Entry 6OUL (electron microscopy, 3.40 A resolution); this record covers chains J and P of the 9 polymer chains in the assembly.

# Chain J
Name: DNA-directed RNA polymerase subunit beta'
Source organism: Escherichia coli
Notes: EC 2.7.7.6
UniProt: U9YPW3 (U9YPW3_ECOLX); numbering as in UniProt (aligned over 2-1407)
Sequence (1430 residues; row label = number of the first residue in the row):
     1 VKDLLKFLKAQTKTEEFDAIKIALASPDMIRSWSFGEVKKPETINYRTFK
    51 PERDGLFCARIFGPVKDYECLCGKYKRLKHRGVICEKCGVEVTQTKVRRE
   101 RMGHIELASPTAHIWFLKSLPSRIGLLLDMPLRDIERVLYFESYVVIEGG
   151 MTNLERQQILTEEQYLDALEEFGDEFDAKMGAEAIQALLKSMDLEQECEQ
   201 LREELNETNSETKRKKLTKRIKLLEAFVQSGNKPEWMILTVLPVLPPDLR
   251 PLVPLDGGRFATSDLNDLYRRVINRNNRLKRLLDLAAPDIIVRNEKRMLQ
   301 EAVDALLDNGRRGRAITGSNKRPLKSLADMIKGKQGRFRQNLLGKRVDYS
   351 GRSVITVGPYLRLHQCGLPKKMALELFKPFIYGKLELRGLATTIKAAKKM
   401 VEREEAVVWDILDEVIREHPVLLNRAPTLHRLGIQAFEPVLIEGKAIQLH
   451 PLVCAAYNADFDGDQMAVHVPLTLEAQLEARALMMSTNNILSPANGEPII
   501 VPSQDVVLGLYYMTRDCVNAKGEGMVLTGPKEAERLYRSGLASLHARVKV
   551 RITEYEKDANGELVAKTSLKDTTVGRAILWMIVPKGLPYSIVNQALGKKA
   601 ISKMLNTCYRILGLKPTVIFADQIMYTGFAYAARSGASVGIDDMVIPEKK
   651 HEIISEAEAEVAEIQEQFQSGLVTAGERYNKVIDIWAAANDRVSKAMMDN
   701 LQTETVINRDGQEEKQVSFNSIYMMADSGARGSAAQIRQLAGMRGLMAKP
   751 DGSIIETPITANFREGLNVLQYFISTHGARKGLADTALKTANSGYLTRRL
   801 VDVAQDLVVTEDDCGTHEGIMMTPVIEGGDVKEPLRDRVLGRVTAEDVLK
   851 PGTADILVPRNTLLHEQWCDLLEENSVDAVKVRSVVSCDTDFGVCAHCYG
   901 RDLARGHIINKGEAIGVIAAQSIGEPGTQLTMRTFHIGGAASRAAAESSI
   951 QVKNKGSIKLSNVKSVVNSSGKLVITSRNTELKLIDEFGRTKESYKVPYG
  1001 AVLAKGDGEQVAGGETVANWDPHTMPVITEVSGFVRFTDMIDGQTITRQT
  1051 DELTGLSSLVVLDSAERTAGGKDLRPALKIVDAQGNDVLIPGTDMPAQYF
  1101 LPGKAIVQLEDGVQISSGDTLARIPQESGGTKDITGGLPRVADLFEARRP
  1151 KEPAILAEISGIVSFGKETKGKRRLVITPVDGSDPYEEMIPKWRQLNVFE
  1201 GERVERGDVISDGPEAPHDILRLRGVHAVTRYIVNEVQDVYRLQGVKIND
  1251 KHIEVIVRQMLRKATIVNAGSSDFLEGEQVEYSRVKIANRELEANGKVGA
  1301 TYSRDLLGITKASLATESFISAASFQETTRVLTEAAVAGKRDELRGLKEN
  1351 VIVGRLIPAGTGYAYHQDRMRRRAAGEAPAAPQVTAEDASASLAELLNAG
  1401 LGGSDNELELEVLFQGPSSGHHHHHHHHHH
Unresolved in the structure: 1-15, 932-947, 1127-1133, 1376-1430
Construct notes: expression tag (1, 1408-1430)
Metal / ion sites: Zn2+ site 1: Cys70, Cys72, Cys85, Cys88; Mg2+ near Asp464 (its only coordinating residue here); Zn2+ site 2: Cys814, Cys888, Cys895, Cys898
Ligand contacts: chapso (1N7): Leu255, Gly257, Arg259

# Chain P
Molecule: Non-template strand of rpsTP2 DNA promoter
Sequence (85 nucleotides; numbered 1 to 85; the number before each row is that of its first residue):
     1 GGCGGCGCTTATTTGCACAAATCCATTGACAAAAGAAGGCTAAAAGGGCA
    51 TATTCCTCGGCCTTTGAATTGTCCATATAGAACGC
Unresolved in the structure: 1-15, 58-62, 82-85

# Interface between chain J and chain P
Residue-residue contacts - 12 pairs, chain J then chain P:
  Tyr46(J) - DA44(P)  hydrogen bond to the phosphate
  Arg47(J) - DA44(P)  salt bridge to the phosphate
  Lys74(J) - DA36(P)  phosphate contact
  Leu120(J) - DT69(P)  sugar contact
  Arg133(J) - DG71(P)  salt bridge to the phosphate
  Arg1148(J) - DG66(P)  salt bridge to the phosphate
  Arg1148(J) - DA67(P)  phosphate contact
  Thr1169(J) - DT76(P)  phosphate contact
  Lys1170(J) - DA75(P)  sugar contact
  Lys1170(J) - DT76(P)  hydrogen bond to the phosphate
  Lys1311(J) - DA67(P)  phosphate contact
  Lys1311(J) - DA68(P)  phosphate contact
Also at the interface, not in a pair above, chain J (12 interface residues in all): Lys216, Lys219, Met1189
Also at the interface, not in a pair above, chain P (10 interface residues in all): DT70

# Summary
The interface between chain J and chain P involves 12 residues on one side and 10 on the other; the contacts
include 2 hydrogen bonds and 3 salt bridges. Polar pairs include Tyr46(J)-DA44(P), Lys1170(J)-DT76(P) and
Arg47(J)-DA44(P). Ligands of chain J: chapso.
Here chain J is DNA-directed RNA polymerase subunit beta' (Escherichia coli) and chain P is Non-template
strand of rpsTP2 DNA promoter. Entry 6OUL (Cryo-EM structure of Escherichia coli RNAP polymerase bound to
rpsTP2 promoter DNA) was determined by electron microscopy (same publication as 6N57, 6N58 and 6P1K).
